PDB entry 7ELH | electron microscopy, 3.30 A resolution | chains A and D of the 26 polymer chains in the assembly

[Chain A]
Name: Minor core protein mu2
Organism: Mammalian orthoreovirus 3
UniProtKB: Q6EDZ8 (Q6EDZ8_9REOV); residue numbers follow UniProt; this construct covers 1-736
Amino-acid sequence (736 residues; each row starts with the number of its first residue):
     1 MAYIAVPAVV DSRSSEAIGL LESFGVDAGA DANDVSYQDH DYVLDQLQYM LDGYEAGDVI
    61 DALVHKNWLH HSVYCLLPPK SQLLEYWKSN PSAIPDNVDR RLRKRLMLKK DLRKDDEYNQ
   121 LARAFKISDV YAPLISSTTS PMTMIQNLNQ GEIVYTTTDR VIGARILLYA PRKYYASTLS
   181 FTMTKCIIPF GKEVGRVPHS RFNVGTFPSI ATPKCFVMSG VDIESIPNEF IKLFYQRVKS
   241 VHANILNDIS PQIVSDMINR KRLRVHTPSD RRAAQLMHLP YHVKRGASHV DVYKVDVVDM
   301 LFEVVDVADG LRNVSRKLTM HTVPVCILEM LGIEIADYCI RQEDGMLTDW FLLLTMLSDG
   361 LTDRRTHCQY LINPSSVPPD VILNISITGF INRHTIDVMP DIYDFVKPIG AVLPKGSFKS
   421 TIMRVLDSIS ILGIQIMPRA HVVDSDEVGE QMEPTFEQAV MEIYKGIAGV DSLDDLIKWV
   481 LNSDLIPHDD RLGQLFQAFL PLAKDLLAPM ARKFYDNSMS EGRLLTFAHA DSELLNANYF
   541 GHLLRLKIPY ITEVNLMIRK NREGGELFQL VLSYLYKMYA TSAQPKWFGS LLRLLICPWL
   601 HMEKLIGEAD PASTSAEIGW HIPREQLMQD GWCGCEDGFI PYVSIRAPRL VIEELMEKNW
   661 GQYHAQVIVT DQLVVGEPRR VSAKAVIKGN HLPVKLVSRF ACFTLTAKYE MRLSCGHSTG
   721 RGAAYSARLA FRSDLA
Disordered / not traced: 1, 190-196, 265-283, 625-635, 670-680, 714-719

[Chain D]
Name: Lambda 1
Organism: Mammalian orthoreovirus 3
UniProtKB: F1ARN3 (F1ARN3_9REOV); residues 181-1275 here = UniProt positions 181-1275
Amino-acid sequence (1095 residues; row label = number of the first residue in the row):
   181 YQCHVCSAVL FSPLDLDAHV ASHGLHGNMT LTSSDIQRHI TEFISSWQNH PIVQVSADVE
   241 NKKTAQLLHA DTPRLVTWDA GLCTSFKIVP IVPAQVPQDV LAYTFFTSSY AIQSPFPEAA
   301 VSRIVVHTRW ASNVDFDRDS SVIMAPPTEN NIHLFKQLLN TETLSVRGAN PLMFRANVLH
   361 MLLEFVLDNL YLNRHTGFSQ DHTPFTEGAN LRSLPGPDAE KWYSIMYPTR MGTPNVSKIC
   421 NFVASCVRNR VGRFDRAQMM NGAMSEWVDV FETSDALTVS IRGRWMARLA RMNINPTEIE
   481 WALTECAQGY VTVTSPYAPS VNRLMPYRIS NAERQISQII RIMNIGNNAT VIQPVLQDIS
   541 VLLQRISPLQ IDPTIISNTM STVSESTTQT LSPASSILGK LRPSNSDFSS FRVALAGWLY
   601 NGVVTTVIDD SSYPKDGGSV TSLENLWDFF ILALALPLTT DPCAPVKAFM TLANMMVGFE
   661 TIPMDNQIYT QSRRASAFST PHTWPRCFMN IQLISPIDAP ILRQWAEIIH RYWPNPSQIR
   721 YGAPNVFGSA NLFTPPEVLL LPIDHQPANV TTPTLDFTNE LTNWRARVCE LMKNLVDNQR
   781 YQPGWTQSLV SSMRGTLDKL KLIKSMTPMY LQQLAPVELA VIAPMLPFPP FQVPYVRLDR
   841 DRVPTMVGVT RQSRDTITQP ALSLSTTNTT VGVPLALDAR AITVALLSGK YPPDLVTNVW
   901 YADAIYPMYA DTEVFSNLQR DMITCEAVQT LVTLVAQISE TQYPVDRYLD WIPSLRASAA
   961 TAATFAEWVN TSMKTAFDLS DMLLEPLLSG DPRMTQLAIQ YQQYNGRTFN IIPEMPGSVI
  1021 ADCVQLTAEV FNHEYNLFGI ARGDIIIGRV QSTHLWSPLA PPPDLVFDRD TPGVHIFGRD
  1081 CRISFGMNGA APMIRDETGL MVPFEGNWIF PLALWQMNTR YFNQQFDAWI KTGELRIRIE
  1141 MGAYPYMLHY YDPRQYANAW NLTSAWLEEI TPTSIPSVPF MVPISSDHDI SSAPAVQYII
  1201 STEYNDRSLF CTNSSSPQTI AGPDKHIPVE RYNILTNPDA PPTQIQLPEV VDLYNVVTRY
  1261 AYETPPITAV VMGVP
Disordered / not traced: 181-221

[Interface between chain A and chain D]
Residue-residue contacts - 56 pairs, chain A then chain D:
  His65(A) with Thr1268(D)
  Ser140(A) with Pro907(D)
  Thr143(A) with Pro907(D)
  Gln146(A) with Tyr906(D)
  Ile210(A) with Pro1266(D)
  Arg237(A) with His249(D)
  Lys239(A) with Thr252(D); Asp978(D), salt bridge
  Ser240(A) with His249(D); Asp251(D); Thr252(D), hydrogen bond (backbone-backbone)
  Val241(A) with His249(D); Thr252(D)
  His242(A) with Thr912(D), hydrogen bond
  Ala243(A) with Thr252(D); Arg254(D), hydrogen bond (backbone-side chain)
  Asn244(A) with Pro253(D), hydrogen bond (side chain-backbone); Arg254(D); Leu255(D), hydrogen bond (side chain-backbone); Val256(D), hydrogen bond (side chain-backbone); Gln919(D), hydrogen bond; Thr1264(D)
  Ile245(A) with Thr1264(D); Pro1266(D), hydrophobic
  Asp248(A) with Arg254(D), salt bridge; Asp315(D)
  Gln252(A) with Pro397(D)
  Leu311(A) with Thr328(D); Met1147(D), hydrophobic; His1149(D)
  Arg312(A) with Glu329(D), hydrogen bond (backbone-side chain); Asn330(D)
  Asn313(A) with Glu329(D), hydrogen bond (backbone-side chain); Asn330(D)
  Val314(A) with His333(D)
  Ser315(A) with Val346(D)
  Arg316(A) with Ile232(D)
  Lys317(A) with His333(D)
  Arg365(A) with Ser321(D); Gln337(D), hydrogen bond; Glu364(D), salt bridge
  Thr366(A) with Gln234(D), hydrogen bond
  His367(A) with Asp319(D), salt bridge
  Pro379(A) with Ser225(D); Gln228(D)
  Ser483(A) with Ser226(D)
  Asp484(A) with Ser226(D); Trp227(D), hydrogen bond (side chain-backbone); Asn229(D), hydrogen bond
  Leu485(A) with Ile224(D), hydrophobic; Ser226(D); Trp227(D)
  Ile486(A) with Trp227(D), hydrophobic
  Ile551(A) with Trp227(D)
  Glu553(A) with Trp227(D)
  Tyr574(A) with Trp227(D)
Interface residues without a listed pair, chain A (40 interface residues in all): Met142, Pro213, Lys214, Val221, Asn373, Val377, Val554
Interface residues without a listed pair, chain D (47 interface residues in all): Ala250, Phe316, Ile332, Arg347, Gly396, Tyr507, Arg545, Ala910, Ser916, Glu1263, Pro1265
The authors on this interface:
  - interface residues, chain D: Glu222(D)

[Summary]
40 residues of chain A face 47 of chain D across their interface; the contacts include 13 hydrogen bonds and 4
salt bridges. Polar contacts include Lys239(A)-Asp978(D), Asp248(A)-Arg254(D) and Arg365(A)-Glu364(D). The
paper reports the interface residue Glu222(D).
Here chain A is Minor core protein mu2 and chain D is Lambda 1, both from Mammalian orthoreovirus 3. Entry
7ELH (In situ structure of transcriptional enzyme complex and capsid shell protein of mammalian reovirus at
initiation ...) was determined by electron microscopy, deposited together with 7ELL.
